PDB entry 6YEI | X-ray diffraction, 2.02 A resolution | chains B and F of the 6 polymer chains in the assembly

== Chain B (and F) ==
Molecule: Glutamate dehydrogenase 1
Source organism: Arabidopsis thaliana
Notes: EC 1.4.1.3; chain F of this document is another copy of the same molecule, construct and numbering; everything in this record applies to it too
UniProt: Q43314 (DHE1_ARATH); numbering as in UniProt (aligned over 1-411)
Sequence (414 residues; each row starts with the number of its first residue; numbers below 1 keep their minus sign (Ser-2 is residue -2)):
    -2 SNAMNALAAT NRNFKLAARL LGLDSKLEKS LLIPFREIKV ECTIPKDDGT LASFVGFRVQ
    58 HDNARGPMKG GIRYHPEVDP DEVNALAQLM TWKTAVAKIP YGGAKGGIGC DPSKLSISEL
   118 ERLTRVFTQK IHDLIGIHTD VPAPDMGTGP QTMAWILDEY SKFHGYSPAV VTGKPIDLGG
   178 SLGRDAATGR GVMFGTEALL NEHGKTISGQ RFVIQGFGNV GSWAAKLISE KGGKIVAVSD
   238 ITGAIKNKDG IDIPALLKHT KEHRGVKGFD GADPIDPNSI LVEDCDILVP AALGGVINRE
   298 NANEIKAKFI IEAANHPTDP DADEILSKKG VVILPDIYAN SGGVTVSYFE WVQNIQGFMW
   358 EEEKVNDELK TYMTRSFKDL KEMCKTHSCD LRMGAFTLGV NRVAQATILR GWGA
Not modelled in the structure: -2 to 5 (chain F: -2 to 0, 411)
Construct notes: expression tag (-2 to 0)
Bound ions: K+ site 1: Ser27, Ile30 (shared with 1 residue of chain A); K+ site 2: Glu38 (shared with 2 residues of chain A)
Residues lining bound ligands: NAD (nicotinamide-adenine-dinucleotide): Arg181, Thr185, Gln212, Gly213, Phe214, Gly215, Asn216, Val217, Gly218, Ser236, Asp237, Ile238, Ala288, Ala289, Leu290, Ala310, Ala311, Asn312, Asn337
Swiss-Prot annotation at these positions:
  - active site: Lys102
What the authors report for this chain:
  - binding site for NAD: Arg70, His72, Asp142, Met143, Gly144, Thr145, Thr185, Gln212, Gly213, Phe214, Gly215, Asn216, Val217, Gly218, Ser236, Asp237, Ile238, Ala288, Ala289, Leu290, Asn312, Asn337
  - specificity-determining residues: Gly213 to Gly218, Asp237, Ile238 (proposed by the authors, not directly observed)
  - specificity-determining residues: Ser236 to Ile238 (by similarity / conservation)
  - catalytic residues: Lys102, Asp142 (proposed by the authors, not directly observed)
  - conformationally variable residues (domain motion): Phe54, Pro77, Asp270
  - binding site for (4S)-2-methyl-2,4-pentanediol: Phe54, Pro77
  - contacts within the chain: Phe54-Pro77

== Chain B / chain F interface ==
Contacting residue pairs (36):
  Gly63(B) - Tyr163(F)
  His135(B) - Tyr163(F)
  Tyr345(B) - Gly354(F)  hydrogen bond (side chain-backbone)
  Tyr345(B) - Phe355(F)
  Phe346(B) - Phe355(F)  hydrophobic
  Trp348(B) - Gly354(F)
  Val349(B) - Gln353(F)
  Val349(B) - Gly354(F)
  Val349(B) - Phe355(F)  hydrophobic
  Ile352(B) - Ile352(F)
  Gln353(B) - Gln353(F)  hydrogen bond (side chain-backbone)
  Gln353(B) - Phe355(F)
  Glu365(B) - Phe355(F)
  Tyr369(B) - Phe355(F)
  Gln402(B) - Asp174(F)
  Ala403(B) - Leu175(F)  hydrophobic
  Leu406(B) - Gln148(F)  hydrogen bond (backbone-side chain)
  Leu406(B) - Ala151(F)
  Leu406(B) - Trp152(F)
  Leu406(B) - Pro172(F)  hydrophobic
  Leu406(B) - Asp174(F)
  Arg407(B) - Arg122(F)  hydrogen bond (backbone-side chain)
  Arg407(B) - Trp152(F)
  Arg407(B) - Asp155(F)  salt bridge
  Arg407(B) - Tyr163(F)
  Arg407(B) - Leu175(F)
  Gly408(B) - Glu118(F)
  Gly408(B) - Arg122(F)
  Trp409(B) - Glu118(F)  hydrogen bond (backbone-side chain)
  Trp409(B) - Arg122(F)
  Gly410(B) - Glu118(F)  hydrogen bond (backbone-side chain)
  Gly410(B) - Arg119(F)
  Gly410(B) - Arg122(F)
  Ala411(B) - Ser115(F)
  Ala411(B) - Glu118(F)
  Ala411(B) - Arg119(F)  hydrogen bond (backbone-side chain)
Also at the interface, not in a pair above, chain B (22 interface residues in all): Ala61, Arg62, Pro64, Trp357
Also at the interface, not in a pair above, chain F (17 interface residues in all): Ser158

== Overview ==
The interface between chain B and chain F involves 22 residues on one side and 17 on the other, with 7
hydrogen bonds and 1 salt bridge. Among the polar pairs are Arg407(B)-Asp155(F), Tyr345(B)-Gly354(F) and
Gln353(B)-Gln353(F). The paper reports catalytic residues Lys102(B) and Asp142(B); a binding site for NAD at
Arg70(B), His72(B) and Asp142(B) among others.
Both chains are Glutamate dehydrogenase 1 (Arabidopsis thaliana). Entry 6YEI (Arabidopsis thaliana glutamate
dehydrogenase isoform 1 in complex with NAD) was determined by X-ray diffraction, deposited together with
6YEH.
